Entry 7B5Y (electron microscopy, 7.10 A resolution (low resolution: residue-level contacts below are approximate; hydrogen-bond / salt-bridge calls are withheld)); this record covers chains C and B of the 6 polymer chains in the assembly.

# Chain C (and B)
Protein: GntR family transcriptional regulator
Organism: Streptococcus agalactiae
Notes: chain B of this document is another copy of the same molecule, construct and numbering; everything in this record applies to it too
UniProtKB: K0JNC6 (K0JNC6_STRAG); residues 1-213 here = UniProt positions 1-213
Chain sequence (215 residues; row label = number of the first residue in the row; numbers below 1 keep their minus sign (Gly-1 is residue -1)):
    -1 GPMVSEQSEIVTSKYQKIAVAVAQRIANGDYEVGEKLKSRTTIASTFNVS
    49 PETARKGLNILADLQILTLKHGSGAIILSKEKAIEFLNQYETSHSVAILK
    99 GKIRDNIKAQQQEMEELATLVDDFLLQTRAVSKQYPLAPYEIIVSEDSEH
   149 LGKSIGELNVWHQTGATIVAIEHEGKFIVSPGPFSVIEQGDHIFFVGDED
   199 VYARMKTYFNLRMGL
Not modelled in the structure: -1 to 7, 211-213 (chain B: -1 to 6, 211-213)
Construct notes: expression tag (-1 to 0)
Ligand contacts: 2BA ((2R,3R,3aS,5R,7aR,9R,10R,10aS,12R,14aR)-2,9-bis(6-amino-9H-purin-9-yl)octahydro-2H,7H-difuro[3,2-d:3',2'-j][1,3,7,9,2,8 ]tetraoxadiphosphacyclododecine-3,5,10,12-tetrol 5,12-dioxide): Ile153, Gly154, Asn157, Val158, Trp159, His160, Ala164, Thr165, Ile166, Pro179, Gly180, Pro181
Reported in the primary citation:
  - mutagenesis - W159A: increased binding to target DNA

# Chain C / chain B interface
Pairs across the interface (33; chain C residue first):
  Gln22(C) - Lys131(B)
  Gln22(C) - Gln132(B)
  Leu85(C) - Gln132(B)
  His92(C) - Asp121(B)
  His92(C) - Gln125(B)
  Ser93(C) - Gln125(B)
  Val94(C) - Gln125(B)
  Ala95(C) - Glu139(B)
  Leu97(C) - Asp121(B)
  Leu97(C) - Phe122(B)
  Leu97(C) - Gln125(B)
  Lys98(C) - Phe122(B)
  Lys100(C) - Leu118(B)
  Ile101(C) - Leu115(B)
  Ile101(C) - Leu118(B)
  Ile101(C) - Phe122(B)
  Asn104(C) - Glu111(B)
  Asn104(C) - Glu114(B)
  Asn104(C) - Leu115(B)
  Ile105(C) - Leu115(B)
  Ala107(C) - Glu111(B)
  Gln108(C) - Gln108(B)
  Gln108(C) - Glu111(B)
  Gln108(C) - Met112(B)
  Glu111(C) - Asn104(B)
  Glu111(C) - Gln108(B)
  Met112(C) - Gln108(B)
  Leu115(C) - Ile101(B)
  Leu115(C) - Asn104(B)
  Leu115(C) - Ile105(B)
  Phe122(C) - Val94(B)
  Phe122(C) - Leu97(B)
  Phe122(C) - Lys98(B)
Also at the interface, not in a pair above, chain C (25 interface residues in all): Val9, Lys15, Arg23, Ile96, Glu114, Leu118, Val119
Also at the interface, not in a pair above, chain B (25 interface residues in all): Val119, Leu124, Arg127, Ala128, Val129, Ile141, His190

# Summary
The chain C/chain B interface involves 25 residues from each chain. Chain C binds compound 2BA. The paper
reports that W159A of chain C increases binding to target DNA.
Both chains are GntR family transcriptional regulator (Streptococcus agalactiae). Entry 7B5Y (S. agalactiae
BusR in complex with its busAB-promotor DNA) was determined by electron microscopy, deposited together with
7B5T, 7B5U, 7B5W and 7OZ3.
